7X5G - chains A and C of the 4 polymer chains in the assembly; structure by X-ray diffraction, 2.30 A resolution.

Chain A:
Molecule: Transcription factor MafG
From: Homo sapiens
Reference sequence: O15525 (MAFG_HUMAN); residues 21-123 here = UniProt positions 21-123
Chain sequence (104 residues; row label = number of the first residue in the row):
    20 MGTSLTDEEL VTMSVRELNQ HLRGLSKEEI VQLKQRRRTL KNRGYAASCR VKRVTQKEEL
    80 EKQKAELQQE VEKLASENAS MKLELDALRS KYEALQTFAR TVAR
Not modelled in the structure: 20-23, 123
Differences from the reference sequence: initiating methionine (20)
UniProt features mapped onto this chain:
  - region: Lys-53 to Lys-76 (Basic motif), Leu-79 to Leu-93 (Leucine-zipper)
  - modified residue (N6-acetyllysine): Lys-53, Lys-60, Lys-71, Lys-76
  - mutagenesis: Lys-53 (K53A: Abolishes acetylation. Has no effect on binding to NFE2 but impairs the DNA binding and transcriptional activities of NFE2; when associated with A-60; A-71 and A-76), Lys-60 (K60A: Abolishes acetylation. Has no effect on binding to NFE2 but impairs the DNA binding and transcriptional activities of NFE2; when associated with A-53; A-71 and A-76), Lys-71 (K71A: Abolishes acetylation. Has no effect on binding to NFE2 but impairs the DNA binding and transcriptional activities of NFE2; when associated with A-53; A-60; and A-76), Lys-76 (K76A: Abolishes acetylation. Has no effect on binding to NFE2 but impairs the DNA binding and transcriptional activities of NFE2; when associated with A-53; A-60 and A-71)
What the authors report for this chain:
  - specificity-determining residues: Arg-57 (from molecular simulation)

Chain C:
Molecule: 16-nt DNA strand
Sequence (16 nucleotides; numbered 0 to 15; the number before each row is that of its first residue; numbering starts at 0):
     0 GCTGCTGAGT CACTGT

Chain A / chain C interface:
Pairs across the interface (13; chain A residue first):
  Arg-56(A) / DT2(C)  salt bridge to the phosphate
  Arg-57(A) / DT2(C)  base contact
  Arg-57(A) / DG3(C)  hydrogen bond to the base
  Arg-57(A) / DC4(C)  base contact
  Asn-61(A) / DC4(C)  hydrogen bond to the base
  Tyr-64(A) / DT2(C)  sugar contact
  Tyr-64(A) / DG3(C)  hydrogen bond to the phosphate
  Tyr-64(A) / DC4(C)  base contact
  Tyr-64(A) / DT5(C)  base contact
  Ala-65(A) / DT5(C)  base contact
  Ser-67(A) / DC4(C)  phosphate contact
  Cys-68(A) / DT5(C)  phosphate contact
  Arg-72(A) / DG6(C)  salt bridge to the phosphate
Interface residues without a listed pair, chain A (10 interface residues in all): Val-34, Lys-53
Interface residues without a listed pair, chain C (6 interface residues in all): DC1

In short:
10 residues of chain A and 6 residues of chain C are in contact, with 3 hydrogen bonds and 2 salt bridges.
Polar pairs include Arg-57(A)/DG3(C), Asn-61(A)/DC4(C) and Tyr-64(A)/DG3(C). UniProt lists 4 mutagenesis sites
on chain A. The paper reports the specificity determinant Arg-57(A).
Chain A is Transcription factor MafG (Homo sapiens) and chain C is a 16-nt DNA strand; the structure, Nrf2
(A510Y)-MafG heterodimer bound with CsMBE2, was determined by X-ray diffraction together with 7X5E and 7X5F
from the same study.
